Entry 6M4K (X-ray diffraction, 1.30 A resolution); this record covers chain A.

[Chain A]
Name: Alpha-amylase
From: Eisenia fetida
Notes: EC 3.2.1.1
UniProtKB: A0A173N065 (A0A173N065_EISFE); residue numbers follow UniProt; this construct covers 18-510
Amino-acid sequence (520 residues; numbered 14 to 533; the number before each row is that of its first residue):
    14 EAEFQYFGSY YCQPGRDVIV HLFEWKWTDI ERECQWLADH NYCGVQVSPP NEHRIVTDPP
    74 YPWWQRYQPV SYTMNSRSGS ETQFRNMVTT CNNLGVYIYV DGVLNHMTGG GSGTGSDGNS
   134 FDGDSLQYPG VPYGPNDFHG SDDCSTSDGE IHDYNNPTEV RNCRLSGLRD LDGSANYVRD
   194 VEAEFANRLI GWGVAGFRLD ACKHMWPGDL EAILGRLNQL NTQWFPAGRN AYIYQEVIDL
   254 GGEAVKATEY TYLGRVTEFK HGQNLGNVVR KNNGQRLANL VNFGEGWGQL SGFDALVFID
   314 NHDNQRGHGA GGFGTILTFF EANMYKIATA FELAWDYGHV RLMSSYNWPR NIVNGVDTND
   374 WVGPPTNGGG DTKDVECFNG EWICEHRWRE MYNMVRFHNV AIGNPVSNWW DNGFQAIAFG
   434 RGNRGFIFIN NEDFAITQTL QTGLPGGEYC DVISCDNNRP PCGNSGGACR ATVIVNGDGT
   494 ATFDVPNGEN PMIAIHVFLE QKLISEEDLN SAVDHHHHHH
Unresolved in the structure: 14-16, 513-533
Differences from the reference sequence: expression tag (14-17, 511-533)
Disulfides: Cys25-Cys56, Cys47-Cys104, Cys157-Cys176, Cys390-Cys397, Cys463-Cys475, Cys468-Cys482
Ion coordination: Ca2+: Asn118, Arg174, Asp183, His217

[Overview]
The Ca2+ site is built by Asn118, Arg174, Asp183 and His217.
Chain A is Alpha-amylase (Eisenia fetida); the structure, X-ray crystal structure of wild type alpha-amylase I
from Eisenia fetida, was determined by X-ray diffraction, deposited together with 6M4L and 6M4M.
